Entry 6W2E (electron microscopy, 4.40 A resolution (low resolution: residue-level contacts below are approximate; hydrogen-bond / salt-bridge calls are withheld)); this record covers chains x and y of the 19 polymer chains in the assembly.

Chain x:
Molecule: Capsid vertex component 2
Organism: Epstein-Barr virus (strain B95-8)
UniProt: P03233 (CVC2_EBVB9); residue numbers follow UniProt; this construct covers 1-570
Amino-acid sequence (570 residues; row label = number of the first residue in the row):
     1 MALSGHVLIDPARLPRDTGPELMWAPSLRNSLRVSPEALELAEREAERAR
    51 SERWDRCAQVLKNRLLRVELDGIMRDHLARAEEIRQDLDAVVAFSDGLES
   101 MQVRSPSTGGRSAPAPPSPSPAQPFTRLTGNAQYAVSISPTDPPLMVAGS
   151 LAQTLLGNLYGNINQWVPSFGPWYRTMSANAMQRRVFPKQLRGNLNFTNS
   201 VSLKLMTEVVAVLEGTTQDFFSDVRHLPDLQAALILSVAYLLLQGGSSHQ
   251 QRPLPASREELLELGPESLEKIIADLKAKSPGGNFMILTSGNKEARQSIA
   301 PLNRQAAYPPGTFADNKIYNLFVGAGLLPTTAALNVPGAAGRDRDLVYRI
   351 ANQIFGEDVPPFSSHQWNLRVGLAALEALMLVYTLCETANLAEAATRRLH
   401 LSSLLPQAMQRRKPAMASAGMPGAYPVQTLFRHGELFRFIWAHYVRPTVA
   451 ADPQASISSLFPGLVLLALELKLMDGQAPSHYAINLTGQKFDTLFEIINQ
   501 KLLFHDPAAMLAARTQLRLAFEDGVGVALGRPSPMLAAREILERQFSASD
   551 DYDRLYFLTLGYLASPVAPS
Unresolved in the structure: 1-34, 103-570

Chain y:
Molecule: Large tegument protein deneddylase
Organism: Epstein-Barr virus (strain B95-8)
Notes: EC 3.4.19.12, 3.4.22.-
UniProt: P03186 (LTP_EBVB9); residue numbers follow UniProt; this construct covers 1-3149
Amino-acid sequence (3149 residues; each row starts with the number of its first residue):
     1 MSNGDWGQSQRTRGTGPVRGIRTMDVNAPGGGSGGSALRILGTASCNQAH
    51 CKFGRFAGIQCVSNCVLYLVKSFLAGRPLTSRPELDEVLDEGARLDALMR
   101 QSGILKGHEMAQLTDVPSSVVLRGGGRVHIYRSAEIFGLVLFPAQIANSA
   151 VVQSLAEVLHGSYNGVAQFILYICDIYAGAIIIETDGSFYLFDPHCQKDA
   201 APGTPAHVRVSTYAHDILQYVGAPGAQYTCVHLYFLPEAFETEDPRIFML
   251 EHYGVYDFYEANGSGFDLVGPELVSSDGEAAGTPGADSSPPVMLPFERRI
   301 IPYNLRPLPSRSFTSDSFPAARYSPAKTNSPPSSPASAAPASAAPASAAP
   351 ASAAPASAAPASAAPASAAPASAAPASSPPLFIPIPGLGHTPGVPAPSTP
   401 PRASSGAAPQTPKRKKGLGKDSPHKKPTSGRRLPLSSTTDTEDDQLPRTH
   451 VPPHRPPSAARLPPPVIPIPHQSPPASPTPHPAPVSTIAPSVTPSPRLPL
   501 QIPIPLPQAAPSNPKIPLTTPSPSPTAAAAPTTTTLSPPPTQQQPPQSAA
   551 PAPSPLLPQQQPTPSAAPAPSPLLPQQQPPPSAARAPSPLPPQQQPLPSA
   601 TPAPPPAQQLPPSATTLEPEKNHPPAADRAGTEISPSPPFGQQPSFGDDA
   651 SGGSGLVRYLSDLEEPFLSMSDSEEAESDLASDIPTTEDEDMFEDEVFSN
   701 SLESGSSAPTSPITLDTARSQYYQTTFDIETPEMDFVPLESNIARIAGHT
   751 YQEQAIVYDPASNREVPEADALSMIDYLLVTVVLEQGLIRSRDRSSVLNL
   801 LEFLKDWSGHLQVPTLDLEQLLTSELNIQNLANMLSENKGRAGEFHKHLA
   851 AKLEACLPSLATKDAVRVDAGAKMLAEIPQLAESDDGKFDLEAARRRLTD
   901 LLSGGDQEAGEGGGEPEDNSIYRGPHVDVPLVLDDESWKRLLSLAEAART
   951 AVARQQAGVDEEDVRFLALLTAIEYGAPPAASVPPFVHNVAVRSKNAALH
  1001 VRRCTADIRDKVASAASDYLSYLEDPSLPTVMDFDDLLTHLRHTCQIIAS
  1051 LPLLNIRYTSIEWDYRELLYLGTALSDMSGIPWPLERVEEDDPSIAPLPE
  1101 FETVAKKQKELETTRENEKRLRTILDDIEAMLGLAGVASAPGAPISPASP
  1151 SATPANHDNPEATPPLADTAALTIPVIEKYIANAGSIVGAAKNPTYIRLR
  1201 DTIQQIVRSKKYLMNILKSITFYTIDNYIASFEESIDHLYRDLPVLDPEV
  1251 QDGIDRILDPMVSEALHTFEMGNRLTLEPARLVALQNFATHSTLKETAAA
  1301 VNLLPGLLAVYDATITGQAPEDALRLLSGLQNQLSQTLIPGKLKKRFLSY
  1351 LQKLKNNNNDQLRQKEVQAWRLEAEGFKPATEEQLEAFLDTAPNKELKRQ
  1401 YEKKLRQLMETGRKEKEKLREQEDKERQERRAREANEAWARIRKALGARP
  1451 EPAPTSPDDWNTLLASLLPDNTDSAAAAAAAVARNTDILDSLTQILAAML
  1501 LGITRVRRERLRSLLVDDGGAAERMEAAEPGWFTDIETGPLARLDAWPAT
  1551 PAATAKEGGGGRGAEEAAGALFRARTAADAIRSALAQTRQALQSPDMKSA
  1601 VVNTDLEAPYAEYERGLAGLLEKRRAAEAALTAIVSEYVDRTLPEATNDP
  1651 GQANLPPPPTIPQATAPPRLASDSALWPKKPQLLTRRERDDLLQATGDFF
  1701 SELLTEAEAAEVRALEEQVRESQTLMAKAHEMAASTRRGFHTALEAVLSR
  1751 SRDEAPDDELRSLLPSPPKAPVQAPLEAALARAAAGNGSWPYRKSLAAAK
  1801 WIRGICEAVRGLSEGALALAGGAGAWLNLAAAADGEIHELTRLLEVEGMA
  1851 QNSMDGMEELRLALATLDPKRVAGGKETVADWKRRLSRLEAIIQEAQEES
  1901 QLQGTLQDLVTQARGHTDPRQLKIVVEAARGLALGASAGSQYALLKDKLL
  1951 RYASAKQSFLAFYETAQPTVFVKHPLTNNLPLLITISAPPTGWGNGAPTR
  2001 RAQFLAAAGPAKYAGTLWLETESPCDPLNPAYVSADTQEPLNYIPVYHNF
  2051 LEYVMPTVLENPEAFSLTPAGRPQAIGPPQDDQERRRRTLASVASARLSA
  2101 AAADSYWDTWPDVESNAGELLREYVSAPKALMEDLADNPIVAMTLLAHAS
  2151 LIASRNHPPYPAPATDREVILLEQREMMALLVGTHPAYAAAFLGAPSFYA
  2201 GLGLVSALARDGGLGDLLSDSVLTYRLVRSPASGRGGMPSTTRGSNDGED
  2251 ARRLTRHRIAGPPTGFIFFQDAWEEMDTRAALWPHPEFLGLVHNQSTARA
  2301 RACMLLLARRCFAPEALQQLWHSLRPLEGPVAFQDYLRDFVKQAYTRGEE
  2351 LPRAEGLEVPRETPSSYGTVTGRALRNLMPYGTPITGPKRGSGDTIPVSV
  2401 FEAAVAAAFLGRPLTLFVSSQYLFNLKTLGQVRVVAPLLYCDGHSEPFRS
  2451 LVETISLNFLQDLDGYSESFEPEMSIFARQAVWLRELLTEARAAKPKEAR
  2501 PPTVAILANRKNIIWKCFTYRHNLPDVQFYFNAAGASRWPTDVLNPSFYE
  2551 HEDPPLPVGYQLPPNPRNVQELFSGFPPRVGHGLVSGDGFQSADNTPASS
  2601 DRLQQLGGGETDQGEKGSTTAESEASGPPSPQSPLLEKVAPGRPRDWLSP
  2651 TSSPRDVTVTPGLAAPITLPGPRLMARPYFGAETRASESPDRSPGSSPRP
  2701 WPKDSLELLPQPAPQQPPSSPWASEQGPIVYTLSPHSTPSTASGSQKKHT
  2751 IQIPGLVPSQKPSYPPSAPYKPGQSTGGIAPTPSAASLTTFGLQPQDTQA
  2801 SSQDPPYGHSIMQREKKQQGGREEAAEIRPSATRLPTAVGLRPRAPVVAA
  2851 GAAASATPAFDPGEAPSGFPIPQAPALGSGLAAPAHTPVGALAPRPQKTQ
  2901 AQRPQDAAALPTPTIKAVGARPVPKATGALAAGARPRGQPTAAPPSAASP
  2951 PRVSLPVRSRQQQSPAIPLPPMHSGSEPGARPEVRLSQYRHAGPQTYTVR
  3001 KEAPPSAASQLPKMPKCKDSMYYPPSGSARYPAPFQALSFSQSVASPAPS
  3051 SDQTTLLWNTPSVVTQFLSIEDIIREVVTGGSTSGDLVVPSGSPSSLSTA
  3101 APEQDLRYSLTLSQASRVLSRFVSQLRRKLERSTHRLIADLERLKFLYL
Unresolved in the structure: 1-3112
Swiss-Prot annotation at these positions:
  - region: Pro335 to Ala374 (8 X 5 AA repeats of P-A-S-A-A), Ser554 to Ala584 (Interaction with inner tegument protein)
  - active site: Cys61, Asp193, His195
  - site: Gln48 (Important for catalytic activity)
  - mutagenesis: Cys61 (C61A: Complete loss of ubiquitin and NEDD8 binding as well as deubiquitinase activity)

Chain x / chain y interface:
Contacting residue pairs (25):
  Leu65(x) - Tyr3148(y)
  Glu69(x) - Arg3143(y)
  Glu69(x) - Leu3144(y)
  Glu69(x) - Tyr3148(y)
  Ile73(x) - Leu3137(y)
  Ile73(x) - Asp3140(y)
  Ile73(x) - Leu3141(y)
  Ile73(x) - Leu3144(y)
  Asp76(x) - Arg3136(y)
  Asp76(x) - Asp3140(y)
  Arg80(x) - Arg3132(y)
  Arg80(x) - Arg3136(y)
  Ile84(x) - Lys3129(y)
  Ile84(x) - Leu3130(y)
  Asp87(x) - Lys3129(y)
  Leu88(x) - Leu3126(y)
  Val91(x) - Phe3122(y)
  Val91(x) - Leu3126(y)
  Phe94(x) - Phe3122(y)
  Ser95(x) - Val3118(y)
  Leu98(x) - Gln3114(y)
  Leu98(x) - Ala3115(y)
  Leu98(x) - Val3118(y)
  Met101(x) - Gln3114(y)
  Gln102(x) - Gln3114(y)
Interface residues without a listed pair, chain x (17 interface residues in all): Leu66, His77, Glu83
Interface residues without a listed pair, chain y (17 interface residues in all): Leu3119, Ser3133

Summary:
Chain x and chain y each contribute 17 residues to their interface. UniProt lists 3 active-site residues and
one mutagenesis site on chain y.
Here chain x is Capsid vertex component 2 and chain y is Large tegument protein deneddylase, both from
Epstein-Barr virus (strain B95-8). Entry 6W2E (Structures of Capsid and Capsid-Associated Tegument Complex
inside the Epstein-Barr Virus) was determined by electron microscopy (same publication as 6W19 and 6W2D).
